Entry 8CJZ (electron microscopy, 3.50 A resolution); this record covers chains J and E of the 15 polymer chains in the assembly.

[Chain J]
Protein: Major Capsid Protein
Source organism: Bacteriophage sp
Sequence (344 residues; each row starts with the number of its first residue):
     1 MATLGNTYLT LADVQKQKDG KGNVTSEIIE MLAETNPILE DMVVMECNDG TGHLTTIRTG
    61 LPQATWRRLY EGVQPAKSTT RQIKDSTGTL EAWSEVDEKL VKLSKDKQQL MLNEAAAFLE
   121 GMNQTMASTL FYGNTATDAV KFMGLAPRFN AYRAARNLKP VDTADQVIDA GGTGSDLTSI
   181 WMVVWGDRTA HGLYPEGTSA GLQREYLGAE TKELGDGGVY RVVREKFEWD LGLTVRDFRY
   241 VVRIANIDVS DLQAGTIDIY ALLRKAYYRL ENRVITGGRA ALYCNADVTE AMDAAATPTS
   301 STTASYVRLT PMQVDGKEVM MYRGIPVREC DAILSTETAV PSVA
Not modelled in the structure: 1-2

[Chain E]
Protein: Capsid Decoration Protein
Source organism: Bacteriophage sp
Sequence (130 residues; row label = number of the first residue in the row):
     1 MIMDKENTFS YKQAITGTAV STNVIDLGVS RDIGKGVPVP IIIQVVEDFA DATSLTATLQ
    61 TSETENFSSA TTLATSGAVP VADLTAGKQL AVQYMPLGTQ RYLRVNYTVS GTATAGAVTA
   121 GVVMSHQQND
Not modelled in the structure: 130

[How chain J and chain E interact]
Residue-residue contacts (13; chain J residue first):
  L54(J) - V37(E)  hydrophobic
  T59(J) - V29(E)
  G60(J) - V29(E)
  T79(J) - L27(E)
  T79(J) - G28(E)
  T79(J) - R31(E)
  T80(J) - R31(E)  hydrogen bond (backbone-side chain)
  R81(J) - R31(E)
  R81(J) - D32(E)
  Q82(J) - K35(E)
  Q82(J) - G36(E)
  Q82(J) - V37(E)
  K84(J) - G36(E)
Other interface residues (no listed pair), chain J (10 interface residues in all): K77, I83
Other interface residues (no listed pair), chain E (10 interface residues in all): D26, I33

[Summary]
Chain J and chain E each contribute 10 residues to their interface; the contacts include 1 hydrogen bond. The
hydrogen-bonded pair is T80(J)-R31(E).
Here chain J is Major Capsid Protein and chain E is Capsid Decoration Protein, both from Bacteriophage sp.
Entry 8CJZ (Carin1 bacteriophage mature capsid) was determined by electron microscopy (same publication as
8CK0 and 8CK1).
